Entry 1M1K (X-ray diffraction, 3.20 A resolution); this record covers chains A and 4 of the 30 polymer chains in the assembly.

Chain A:
Molecule: 23S RRNA
Organism: Haloarcula marismortui
Sequence (2922 nucleotides; each row starts with the number of its first residue):
     2 UUGGCUACUA UGCCAGCUGG UGGAUUGCUC GGCUCAGGCG CUGAUGAAGG ACGUGCCAAG
    62 CUGCGAUAAG CCAUGGGGAG CCGCACGGAG GCGAAGAACC AUGGAUUUCC GAAUGAGAAU
   122 CUCUCUAACA AUUGCUUCGC GCAAUGAGGA ACCCCGAGAA CUGAAACAUC UCAGUAUCGG
   182 GAGGAACAGA AAACGCAAUG UGAUGUCGUU AGUAACCGCG AGUGAACGCG AUACAGCCCA
   242 AACCGAAGCC CUCACGGGCA AUGUGGUGUC AGGGCUACCU CUCAUCAGCC GACCGUCUCG
   302 ACGAAGUCUC UUGGAACAGA GCGUGAUACA GGGUGACAAC CCCGUACUCG AGACCAGUAC
   362 GACGUGCGGU AGUGCCAGAG UAGCGGGGGU UGGAUAUCCC UCGCGAAUAA CGCAGGCAUC
   422 GACUGCGAAG GCUAAACACA ACCUGAGACC GAUAGUGAAC AAGUAGUGUG AACGAACGCU
   482 GCAAAGUACC CUCAGAAGGG AGGCGAAAUA GAGCAUGAAA UCAGUUGGCG AUCGAGCGAC
   542 AGGGCAUACA AGGUCCCUCG ACGAAUGACC GACGCGCGAG CGUCCAGUAA GACUCACGGG
   602 AAGCCGAUGU UCUGUCGUAC GUUUUGAAAA ACGAGCCAGG GAGUGUGUCU GCAUGGCAAG
   662 UCUAACCGGA GUAUCCGGGG AGGCACAGGG AAACCGACAU GGCCGCAGGG CUUUGCCCGA
   722 GGGCCGCCGU CUUCAAGGGC GGGGAGCCAU GUGGACACGA CCCGAAUCCG GACGAUCUAC
   782 GCAUGGACAA GAUGAAGCGU GCCGAAAGGC ACGUGGAAGU CUGUUAGAGU UGGUGUCCUA
   842 CAAUACCCUC UCGUGAUCUA UGUGUAGGGG UGAAAGGCCC AUCGAGUCCG GCAACAGCUG
   902 GUUCCAAUCG AAACAUGUCG AAGCAUGACC UCCGCCGAGG UAGUCUGUGA GGUAGAGCGA
   962 CCGAUUGGUG UGUCCGCCUC CGAGAGGAGU CGGCACACCU GUCAAACUCC AAACUUACAG
  1022 ACGCCGUUUG ACGCGGGGAU UCCGGUGCGC GGGGUAAGCC UGUGUACCAG GAGGGGAACA
  1082 ACCCAGAGAU AGGUUAAGGU CCCCAAGUGU GGAUUAAGUG UAAUCCUCUG AAGGUGGUCU
  1142 CGAGCCCUAG ACAGCCGGGA GGUGAGCUUA GAAGCAGCUA CCCUCUAAGA AAAGCGUAAC
  1202 AGCUUACCGG CCGAGGUUUG AGGCGCCCAA AAUGAUCGGG ACUCAAAUCC ACCACCGAGA
  1262 CCUGUCCGUA CCACUCAUAC UGGUAAUCGA GUAGAUUGGC GCUCUAAUUG GAUGGAAGUA
  1322 GGGGUGAAAA CUCCUAUGGA CCGAUUAGUG ACGAAAAUCC UGGCCAUAGU AGCAGCGAUA
  1382 GUCGGGUGAG AACCCCGACG GCCUAAUGGA UAAGGGUUCC UCAGCACUGC UGAUCAGCUG
  1442 AGGGUUAGCC GGUCCUAAGU CAUACCGCAA CUCGACUAUG ACGAAAUGGG AAACGGGUUA
  1502 AUAUUCCCGU GCCACUAUGC AGUGAAAGUU GACGCCCUGG GGUCGAUCAC GCUGGGCAUU
  1562 CGCCCAGUCG AACCGUCCAA CUCCGUGGAA GCCGUAAUGG CAGGAAGCGG ACGAACGGCG
  1622 GCAUAGGGAA ACGUGAUUCA ACCUGGGGCC CAUGAAAAGA CGAGCAUAGU GUCCGUACCG
  1682 AGAACCGACA CAGGUGUCCA UGGCGGCGAA AGCCAAGGCC UGUCGGGAGC AACCAACGUU
  1742 AGGGAAUUCG GCAAGUUAGU CCCGUACCUU CGGAAGAAGG GAUGCCUGCU CCGGAACGGA
  1802 GCAGGUCGCA GUGACUCGGA AGCUCGGACU GUCUAGUAAC AACAUAGGUG ACCGCAAAUC
  1862 CGCAAGGACU CGUACGGUCA CUGAAUCCUG CCCAGUGCAG GUAUCUGAAC ACCUCGUACA
  1922 AGAGGACGAA GGACCUGUCA ACGGCGGGGG UAACUAUGAC CCUCUUAAGG UAGCGUAGUA
  1982 CCUUGCCGCA UCAGUAGCGG CUUGCAUGAA UGGAUUAACC AGAGCUUCAC UGUCCCAACG
  2042 UUGGGCCCGG UGAACUGUAC AUUCCAGUGC GGAGUCUGGA GACACCCAGG GGGAAGCGAA
  2102 GACCCUAUGG AGCUUUACUG CAGGCUGUCG CUGAGACGUG GUCGCCGAUG UGCAGCAUAG
  2162 GUAGGAGACA CUACACAGGU ACCCGCGCUA GCGGGCCACC GAGUCAACAG UGAAAUACUA
  2222 CCCGUCGGUG ACUGCGACUC UCACUCCGGG AGGAGGACAC CGAUAGCCGG GCAGUUUGAC
  2282 UGGGGCGGUA CGCGCUCGAA AAGAUAUCGA GCGCGCCCUA UGGCUAUCUC AGCCGGGACA
  2342 GAGACCCGGC GAAGAGUGCA AGAGCAAAAG AUAGCUUGAC AGUGUUCUUC CCAACGAGGA
  2402 ACGCUGACGC GAAAGCGUGG UCUAGCGAAC CAAUUAGCCU GCUUGAUGCG GGCAAUUGAU
  2462 GACAGAAAAG CUACCCUAGG GAUAACAGAG UCGUCACUCG CAAGAGCACA UAUCGACCGA
  2522 GUGGCUUGCU ACCUCGAUGU CGGUUCCCUC CAUCCUGCCC GUGCAGAAGC GGGCAAGGGU
  2582 GAGGUUGUUC GCCUAUUAAA GGAGGUCGUG AGCUGGGUUU AGACCGUCGU GAGACAGGUC
  2642 GGCUGCUAUC UACUGGGUGU GUAAUGGUGU CUGACAAGAA CGACCGUAUA GUACGAGAGG
  2702 AACUACGGUU GGUGGCCACU GGUGUACCGG UUGUUCGAGA GAGCACGUGC CGGGUAGCCA
  2762 CGCCACACGG GGUAAGAGCU GAACGCAUCU AAGCUCGAAA CCCACUUGGA AAAGAGACAC
  2822 CGCCGAGGUC CCGCGUACAA GACGCGGUCG AUAGACUCGG GGUGUGCGCG UCGAGGUAAC
  2882 GAGACGUUAA GCCCACGAGC ACUAACAGAC CAAAGCCAUC AU
Disordered / not traced: 2-9, 126-127, 715, 971-998, 1560, 1952-1963, 2137-2236, 2339-2343, 2665-2666, 2915-2923
Sequence notes: conflict C560 (U3155 in 3377779)
Metal / ion sites: Mg2+ site 1 near G28 (its only coordinating residue here); Na+ site 1 near C40 (its only coordinating residue here); Na+ site 2: G56, A59, A60, G61; Na+ site 3: G66, U108; Mg2+ site 2 near U115 (its only coordinating residue here); Na+ site 4: C141, G142; Na+ site 5 near U146 (its only coordinating residue here); Mg2+ site 3: C162, U2276; K+ site 1: C162, U163, U172; Mg2+ site 4: A165, A167, C168; Na+ site 6: A165, A166, A167; Mg2+ site 5: A166, G219; 63 more Na+ sites not listed; 98 more Mg2+ sites not listed; 1 more K+ sites not listed
Residues lining bound ligands: azithromycin (ZIT): C839, G2099, A2100, A2103, A2538, G2540, U2645, G2646

Chain 4:
Protein: Ribosomal protein L44E
Organism: Haloarcula marismortui
UniProtKB: P32411 (RL44_HALMA); residue numbers follow UniProt; this construct covers 1-92
Amino-acid sequence (92 residues; each row starts with the number of its first residue):
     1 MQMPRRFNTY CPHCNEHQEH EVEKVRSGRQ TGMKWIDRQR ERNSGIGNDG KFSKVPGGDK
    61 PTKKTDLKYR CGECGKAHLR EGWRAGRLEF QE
Metal / ion sites: Cd2+: Cys11, Cys14, Cys71, Cys74; Mg2+: Gly45, Gly47, Asp49

Interface between chain A and chain 4:
Pairs across the interface (124):
  A169(A) with Asn48(4), hydrogen bond to the sugar
  U170(A) with Asn48(4), sugar contact; Gly50(4), hydrogen bond to the sugar
  C218(A) with Trp35(4), phosphate contact; Gln39(4), hydrogen bond to the phosphate; Asn43(4), hydrogen bond to the phosphate
  G219(A) with Gln39(4), hydrogen bond to the phosphate; Lys51(4), phosphate contact; Lys54(4), hydrogen bond to the sugar
  C220(A) with Trp35(4), base contact; Lys51(4), salt bridge to the phosphate
  G389(A) with Ile46(4), phosphate contact
  G390(A) with Gly45(4), phosphate contact; Ile46(4), hydrogen bond to the phosphate
  A395(A) with Trp35(4), sugar contact; Arg42(4), hydrogen bond to the phosphate
  U396(A) with Trp35(4), phosphate contact; Arg38(4), salt bridge to the phosphate; Arg42(4), salt bridge to the phosphate
  C735(A) with Asn15(4), hydrogen bond to the base
  A1922(A) with Met33(4), base contact
  G1923(A) with Thr31(4), hydrogen bond to the sugar; Gly32(4), sugar contact; Met33(4), sugar contact
  A1924(A) with Arg29(4), sugar contact; Gln30(4), sugar contact
  G1925(A) with Arg29(4), salt bridge to the phosphate
  U2120(A) with Asn48(4), hydrogen bond to the sugar
  G2121(A) with Gly47(4), hydrogen bond to the phosphate; Asn48(4), sugar contact; Ser53(4), hydrogen bond to the phosphate
  C2122(A) with Ile46(4), phosphate contact; Gly47(4), hydrogen bond to the phosphate
  G2316(A) with Pro61(4), sugar contact
  C2317(A) with Pro61(4), phosphate contact; Thr62(4), hydrogen bond to the phosphate; Arg84(4), salt bridge to the phosphate
  C2318(A) with Ala85(4), phosphate contact; Gly86(4), hydrogen bond to the phosphate
  C2319(A) with Met1(4), hydrogen bond to the phosphate
  U2320(A) with Met1(4), phosphate contact; Gln2(4), hydrogen bond to the phosphate; Met3(4), base contact; Pro4(4), sugar contact; Gln91(4), hydrogen bond to the sugar
  A2321(A) with Gln91(4), hydrogen bond to the phosphate
  U2378(A) with Phe7(4), sugar contact; Asn8(4), hydrogen bond to the phosphate
  G2379(A) with Thr9(4), hydrogen bond to the phosphate; His17(4), salt bridge to the phosphate
  A2380(A) with Met1(4), base contact; Trp83(4), base contact
  C2381(A) with Thr9(4), sugar contact; Tyr10(4), sugar contact; Arg80(4), hydrogen bond to the sugar
  A2382(A) with Tyr10(4), sugar contact; Pro12(4), sugar contact; Arg80(4), salt bridge to the phosphate
  G2407(A) with Tyr10(4), hydrogen bond to the sugar; Asn15(4), hydrogen bond to the sugar
  A2408(A) with Tyr10(4), sugar contact; Asn15(4), sugar contact; Glu16(4), sugar contact; His17(4), hydrogen bond to the sugar
  C2409(A) with His17(4), hydrogen bond to the sugar
  C2427(A) with Lys60(4), base contact; Arg84(4), salt bridge to the phosphate
  G2428(A) with Lys60(4), hydrogen bond to the base; Lys64(4), salt bridge to the phosphate; Arg84(4), salt bridge to the phosphate
  C2431(A) with Lys51(4), sugar contact
  C2432(A) with Trp35(4), phosphate contact; Ile36(4), phosphate contact
  A2433(A) with Gln30(4), hydrogen bond to the sugar; Lys34(4), phosphate contact; Ile36(4), phosphate contact
  A2434(A) with Ser27(4), sugar contact; Gly28(4), hydrogen bond to the sugar; Lys34(4), phosphate contact
  U2435(A) with Val25(4), sugar contact; Gly28(4), phosphate contact; Lys68(4), hydrogen bond to the phosphate; Leu79(4), base contact
  U2436(A) with Lys68(4), salt bridge to the phosphate; Arg70(4), salt bridge to the phosphate; Ala77(4), hydrogen bond to the sugar; His78(4), sugar contact; Leu79(4), sugar contact
  A2437(A) with His13(4), sugar contact; Arg70(4), salt bridge to the phosphate; Lys76(4), phosphate contact; Ala77(4), hydrogen bond to the phosphate
  G2438(A) with Lys76(4), salt bridge to the phosphate
  C2450(A) with Met33(4), phosphate contact
  G2451(A) with Thr31(4), hydrogen bond to the phosphate; Met33(4), phosphate contact; Lys34(4), salt bridge to the phosphate; Trp35(4), phosphate contact; Arg38(4), hydrogen bond to the sugar
  G2452(A) with Lys34(4), salt bridge to the phosphate; Trp35(4), hydrogen bond to the phosphate
  A2456(A) with Leu79(4), base contact
  U2457(A) with Arg80(4), hydrogen bond to the sugar; Glu81(4), phosphate contact; Gly82(4), hydrogen bond to the phosphate
  U2458(A) with Lys64(4), phosphate contact; Thr65(4), sugar contact; Asp66(4), sugar contact; Gly82(4), hydrogen bond to the phosphate
  G2459(A) with Lys63(4), hydrogen bond to the phosphate; Lys64(4), hydrogen bond to the phosphate
  A2460(A) with Gly58(4), sugar contact; Asp59(4), phosphate contact; Lys60(4), hydrogen bond to the phosphate; Lys63(4), salt bridge to the phosphate
  U2461(A) with Gly58(4), phosphate contact; Asp59(4), hydrogen bond to the phosphate; Lys60(4), phosphate contact
  G2462(A) with Lys60(4), hydrogen bond to the base; Pro61(4), base contact
  A2468(A) with Asn48(4), base contact; Gly50(4), hydrogen bond to the base; Ser53(4), base contact; Lys54(4), salt bridge to the phosphate
Other interface residues (no listed pair), chain A (53 interface residues in all): G2426
Other interface residues (no listed pair), chain 4 (62 interface residues in all): Arg26, Asp49, Phe52

Summary:
53 residues of chain A and 62 residues of chain 4 are in contact, with 45 hydrogen bonds and 18 salt bridges.
Among the polar pairs are C735(A)-Asn15(4), G2428(A)-Lys60(4) and G2462(A)-Lys60(4). Ligands of chain A:
azithromycin.
Chain A is 23S RRNA and chain 4 is Ribosomal protein L44E, both from Haloarcula marismortui; the structure,
Co-crystal structure of azithromycin bound to the 50S ribosomal subunit of Haloarcula marismortui, was
determined by X-ray diffraction (same publication as 1K8A, 1K9M and 1KD1).
